3UVX - chains A and B; structure by X-ray diffraction, 1.91 A resolution.

[Chain A]
Molecule: Bromodomain-containing protein 4
Source organism: Homo sapiens
UniProt: O60885 (BRD4_HUMAN); residues 44-168 here = UniProt positions 44-168
Sequence (127 residues; row label = number of the first residue in the row):
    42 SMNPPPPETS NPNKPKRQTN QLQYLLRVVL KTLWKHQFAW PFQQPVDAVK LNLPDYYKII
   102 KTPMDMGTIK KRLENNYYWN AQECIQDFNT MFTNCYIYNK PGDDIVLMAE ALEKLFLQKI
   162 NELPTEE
Sequence notes: expression tag (42-43)
Bound ions: Na+ site 1 near E49 (its only coordinating residue here); Na+ site 2: N61, Q64
What the authors report for this chain:
  - mutagenesis - N140A: abolished binding to diacetylated peptides

[Chain B]
Molecule: diacetylated histone 4 peptide
Sequence (11 residues; row label = number of the first residue in the row):
    11 GKGGAKRHRK V
Disordered / not traced: 18-21
Modified residues: K12 (n(6)-acetyllysine; ALY); K16 (n(6)-acetyllysine; ALY)

[Chain A / chain B interface]
Contacting residue pairs - 20 pairs, chain A then chain B:
  F79(A) - R17(B)
  W81(A) - K16(B)
  P82(A) - K16(B)
  F83(A) - K12(B)
  V87(A) - K12(B)
  L94(A) - K12(B)
  Y139(A) - G11(B)
  Y139(A) - K12(B)
  N140(A) - G11(B)
  N140(A) - K12(B)  hydrogen bond (side chain-backbone)
  K141(A) - G11(B)
  D144(A) - K12(B)
  D144(A) - G13(B)
  D145(A) - G14(B)
  D145(A) - A15(B)
  D145(A) - K16(B)  hydrogen bond (side chain-backbone)
  D145(A) - R17(B)  hydrogen bond (side chain-backbone)
  I146(A) - K12(B)
  I146(A) - K16(B)
  M149(A) - K16(B)
Also at the interface, not in a pair above, chain A (16 interface residues in all): L92, Y97, C136
The authors on this interface:
  - residue pairs: N140(A)-K12(B) (hydrogen bond)
  - interface residues, chain A: N140(A)

[In short]
16 residues of chain A face 7 of chain B across their interface, with 3 hydrogen bonds. Among the polar pairs
are N140(A)-K12(B), D145(A)-K16(B) and D145(A)-R17(B). The paper describes a hydrogen bond between N140(A) and
K12(B). The paper reports that N140A of chain A abolishes binding to diacetylated peptides; the interface
residue N140(A).
Here chain A is Bromodomain-containing protein 4 (Homo sapiens) and chain B is diacetylated histone 4 peptide.
Entry 3UVX (Crystal Structure of the first bromodomain of human BRD4 in complex with a diacetylated histone 4
...) was determined by X-ray diffraction, deposited together with 3UVW, 3UVY and 3UW9.
